Entry 8VBG (electron microscopy, 2.40 A resolution); this record covers chains A and B of the 3 polymer chains in the assembly.

Chain A:
Protein: HIV-1 reverse transcriptase/ribonuclease H P66 subunit
From: Human immunodeficiency virus 1
UniProt: P03366 (POL_HV1B1); residues 1-555 here correspond to UniProt positions 600-1154 (UniProt number = residue number + 599)
Amino-acid sequence (557 residues; each row starts with the number of its first residue; numbers below 1 keep their minus sign (Met-1 is residue -1)):
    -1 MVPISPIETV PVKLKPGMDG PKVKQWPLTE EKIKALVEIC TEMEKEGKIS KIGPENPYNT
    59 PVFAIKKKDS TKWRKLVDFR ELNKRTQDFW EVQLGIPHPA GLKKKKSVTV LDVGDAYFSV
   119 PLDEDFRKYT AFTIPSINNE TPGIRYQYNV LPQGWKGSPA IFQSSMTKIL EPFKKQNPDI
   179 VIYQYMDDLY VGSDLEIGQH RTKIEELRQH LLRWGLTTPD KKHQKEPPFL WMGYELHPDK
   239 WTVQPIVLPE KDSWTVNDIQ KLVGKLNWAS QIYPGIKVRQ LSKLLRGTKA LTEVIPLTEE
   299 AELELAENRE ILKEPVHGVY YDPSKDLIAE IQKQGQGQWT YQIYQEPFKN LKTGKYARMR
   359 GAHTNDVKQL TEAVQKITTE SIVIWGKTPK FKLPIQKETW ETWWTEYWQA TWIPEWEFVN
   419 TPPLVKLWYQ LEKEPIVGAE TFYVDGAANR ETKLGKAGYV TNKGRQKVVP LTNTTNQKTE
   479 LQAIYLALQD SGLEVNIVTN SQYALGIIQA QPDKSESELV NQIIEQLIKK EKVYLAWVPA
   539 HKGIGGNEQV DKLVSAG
Unresolved in the structure: -1 to 0, 543-555
Sequence notes: expression tag (-1 to 0); engineered mutation Ser280 (Cys879 in P03366), Asn498 (Asp1097 in P03366)
Curated features (UniProtKB/Swiss-Prot):
  - region: Phe227 to His235 (RT 'primer grip')
  - motif: Trp398 to Trp414 (Tryptophan repeat motif)
  - binding site (Mg(2+)): Asp110, Asp185, Asp186, Asp443, Glu478, Asp549
  - site: Trp401 (Essential for RT p66/p51 heterodimerization), Trp414 (Essential for RT p66/p51 heterodimerization), Phe440, Tyr441 (Cleavage)
Metal / ion sites: Mg2+ site 1: Asp110, Val111, Asp185 (together with F2A); Mg2+ site 2: Asp110 (together with F2A) (shared with 1 residue of chain F)
Small-molecule neighbours: F2A (2'-deoxy-5'-O-[(S)-hydroxy{[(S)-hydroxy(phosphonooxy)phosphoryl]methyl}phosphoryl]adenosine): Ile63, Lys65, Lys70, Arg72, Leu74, Asp110, Val111, Gly112, Asp113, Ala114, Tyr115, Gln151, Gly152, Met184, Asp185, Lys220
What the authors report for this chain:
  - Mg2+ coordination: Asp110
  - catalytic residues: Lys220 (proposed by the authors, not directly observed)
  - mutagenesis - K220L, K220M: decreased growth

Chain B:
Protein: HIV-1 reverse transcriptase P51 subunit
From: Human immunodeficiency virus 1
UniProt: P03366 (POL_HV1B1); residues 1-428 here correspond to UniProt positions 600-1027 (UniProt number = residue number + 599)
Amino-acid sequence (444 residues; row label = number of the first residue in the row; numbers below 1 keep their minus sign (Met-15 is residue -15)):
   -15 MAHHHHHHAL EVLFQGPISP IETVPVKLKP GMDGPKVKQW PLTEEKIKAL VEICTEMEKE
    45 GKISKIGPEN PYNTPVFAIK KKDSTKWRKL VDFRELNKRT QDFWEVQLGI PHPAGLKKKK
   105 SVTVLDVGDA YFSVPLDEDF RKYTAFTIPS INNETPGIRY QYNVLPQGWK GSPAIFQSSM
   165 TKILEPFKKQ NPDIVIYQYM DDLYVGSDLE IGQHRTKIEE LRQHLLRWGL TTPDKKHQKE
   225 PPFLWMGYEL HPDKWTVQPI VLPEKDSWTV NDIQKLVGKL NWASQIYPGI KVRQLCKLLR
   285 GTKALTEVIP LTEEAELELA ENREILKEPV HGVYYDPSKD LIAEIQKQGQ GQWTYQIYQE
   345 PFKNLKTGKY ARMRGAHTND VKQLTEAVQK ITTESIVIWG KTPKFKLPIQ KETWETWWTE
   405 YWQATWIPEW EFVNTPPLVK LWYQ
Unresolved in the structure: -15 to 5, 87-95, 214-231
Sequence notes: expression tag (-15 to 0)
Curated features (UniProtKB/Swiss-Prot):
  - region: Phe227 to His235 (RT 'primer grip')
  - motif: Trp398 to Trp414 (Tryptophan repeat motif)
  - binding site (Mg(2+)): Asp110, Asp185, Asp186
  - site (Essential for RT p66/p51 heterodimerization): Trp401, Trp414

Interface between chain A and chain B:
Pairs across the interface (112):
  Val8(A) with Glu53(B)
  Pro9(A) with Glu53(B)
  Gln85(A) with Glu53(B), hydrogen bond (side chain-backbone)
  Asp86(A) with Lys20(B), salt bridge; Glu53(B); Pro55(B)
  Phe87(A) with Pro52(B); Glu53(B)
  Trp88(A) with Val21(B); Lys22(B); Pro52(B), hydrogen bond (backbone-backbone); Asn54(B); Pro55(B); Asn57(B); Thr131(B), hydrogen bond; Arg143(B)
  Val90(A) with Pro140(B); Gly141(B), hydrogen bond (backbone-backbone); Arg143(B)
  Leu92(A) with Pro133(B), hydrophobic; Asn137(B)
  Gly93(A) with Asn137(B)
  Ile94(A) with Asn137(B), hydrogen bond (backbone-side chain)
  Pro95(A) with Asn136(B); Asn137(B)
  His96(A) with Asn136(B), hydrogen bond (backbone-side chain)
  Gly99(A) with Asn136(B)
  Ala158(A) with Pro52(B), hydrophobic
  Ser162(A) with Pro52(B)
  Thr165(A) with Pro140(B)
  Lys172(A) with Thr139(B)
  Ile180(A) with Glu138(B)
  Tyr181(A) with Asn136(B), hydrogen bond; Glu138(B)
  Gln182(A) with Glu138(B), hydrogen bond (backbone-backbone); Pro140(B)
  Arg358(A) with Gln394(B), hydrogen bond; Glu396(B), salt bridge
  Gln373(A) with Glu396(B); Thr397(B), hydrogen bond
  Thr376(A) with Thr400(B); Trp401(B)
  Thr377(A) with Pro25(B)
  Ile380(A) with Leu26(B); Thr27(B)
  Val381(A) with Pro25(B), hydrophobic; Asn136(B), hydrogen bond (backbone-backbone); Asn137(B)
  Ile382(A) with Ile135(B); Asn136(B)
  Gly384(A) with Thr27(B); Glu28(B), hydrogen bond (backbone-backbone); Ile135(B)
  Thr386(A) with Trp401(B)
  Trp402(A) with Lys331(B), hydrogen bond (backbone-side chain); Thr362(B); Asp364(B)
  Tyr405(A) with Lys331(B), hydrogen bond (backbone-side chain)
  Trp406(A) with Lys331(B); Asn418(B); Thr419(B); Pro420(B); Pro421(B)
  Gln407(A) with Lys331(B), hydrogen bond (backbone-side chain); Asp364(B); Pro392(B); Ile393(B); Gln394(B); Val417(B)
  Ala408(A) with Trp337(B), hydrophobic; Asp364(B); Leu368(B), hydrophobic; Pro392(B), hydrogen bond (backbone-backbone); Ile393(B)
  Thr409(A) with Asp364(B), hydrogen bond (backbone-side chain)
  Trp410(A) with Asn363(B); Val365(B), hydrophobic; Trp401(B), hydrophobic; Tyr405(B)
  Pro412(A) with Trp401(B), hydrophobic
  Pro433(A) with Asn255(B); Leu289(B), hydrophobic
  Ile434(A) with Thr290(B)
  Val435(A) with Thr290(B)
  Thr439(A) with Leu289(B), hydrogen bond (side chain-backbone)
  Tyr441(A) with Val254(B); Gln258(B), hydrogen bond; Thr286(B); Lys287(B), hydrogen bond (side chain-backbone); Leu289(B)
  Val458(A) with Thr286(B)
  Thr459(A) with Thr286(B)
  Asn460(A) with Thr286(B); Lys287(B); Ala288(B)
  Asn494(A) with Leu289(B)
  Val496(A) with Leu289(B), hydrophobic
  Gln500(A) with Leu422(B)
  Leu503(A) with Leu422(B), hydrophobic
  Gly504(A) with Pro420(B)
  Tyr532(A) with Asn255(B), hydrogen bond; Leu289(B), hydrophobic
  Trp535(A) with Leu422(B), hydrophobic; Trp426(B), hydrophobic
  Val536(A) with Gln258(B)
  Pro537(A) with Gly262(B)
  Lys540(A) with Asn265(B); Cys280(B)
  Gly541(A) with Cys280(B); Leu283(B)
  Ile542(A) with Gln258(B); Leu283(B)
Also at the interface, not in a pair above, chain A (66 interface residues in all): Gln91, Leu100, Ile159, Gln161, Val179, Trp383, Thr403, Glu432, Ala534
Also at the interface, not in a pair above, chain B (61 interface residues in all): Gly51, Lys259, Val261, Arg284, Gly333

Overview:
Chain A and chain B form an interface of 66 and 61 residues respectively, with 21 hydrogen bonds and 2 salt
bridges. Among the polar pairs are Asp86(A)-Lys20(B), Arg358(A)-Glu396(B) and Gln85(A)-Glu53(B). Chain A binds
compound F2A. The paper reports the catalytic residue Lys220(A); K220L and K220M of chain A reduce growth.
Chain A is HIV-1 reverse transcriptase/ribonuclease H P66 subunit and chain B is HIV-1 reverse transcriptase
P51 subunit, both from Human immunodeficiency virus 1; the structure, Kinetic intermediate states of HIV-1 RT
DNA synthesis captured by cryo-EM, was determined by electron microscopy together with 8VB6, 8VB7, 8VB8, 8VB9,
8VBC, 8VBF, 8VBH and 8VBI from the same study.
